PDB entry 8QAT | electron microscopy, 3.20 A resolution | chains C and D of the 4 polymer chains in the assembly

== Chain C ==
Name: FHF complex subunit HOOK-interacting protein 1B
Source organism: Homo sapiens
UniProtKB: Q8N612 (FHI1B_HUMAN); numbering as in UniProt (aligned over 1-972)
Chain sequence (972 residues; row label = number of the first residue in the row):
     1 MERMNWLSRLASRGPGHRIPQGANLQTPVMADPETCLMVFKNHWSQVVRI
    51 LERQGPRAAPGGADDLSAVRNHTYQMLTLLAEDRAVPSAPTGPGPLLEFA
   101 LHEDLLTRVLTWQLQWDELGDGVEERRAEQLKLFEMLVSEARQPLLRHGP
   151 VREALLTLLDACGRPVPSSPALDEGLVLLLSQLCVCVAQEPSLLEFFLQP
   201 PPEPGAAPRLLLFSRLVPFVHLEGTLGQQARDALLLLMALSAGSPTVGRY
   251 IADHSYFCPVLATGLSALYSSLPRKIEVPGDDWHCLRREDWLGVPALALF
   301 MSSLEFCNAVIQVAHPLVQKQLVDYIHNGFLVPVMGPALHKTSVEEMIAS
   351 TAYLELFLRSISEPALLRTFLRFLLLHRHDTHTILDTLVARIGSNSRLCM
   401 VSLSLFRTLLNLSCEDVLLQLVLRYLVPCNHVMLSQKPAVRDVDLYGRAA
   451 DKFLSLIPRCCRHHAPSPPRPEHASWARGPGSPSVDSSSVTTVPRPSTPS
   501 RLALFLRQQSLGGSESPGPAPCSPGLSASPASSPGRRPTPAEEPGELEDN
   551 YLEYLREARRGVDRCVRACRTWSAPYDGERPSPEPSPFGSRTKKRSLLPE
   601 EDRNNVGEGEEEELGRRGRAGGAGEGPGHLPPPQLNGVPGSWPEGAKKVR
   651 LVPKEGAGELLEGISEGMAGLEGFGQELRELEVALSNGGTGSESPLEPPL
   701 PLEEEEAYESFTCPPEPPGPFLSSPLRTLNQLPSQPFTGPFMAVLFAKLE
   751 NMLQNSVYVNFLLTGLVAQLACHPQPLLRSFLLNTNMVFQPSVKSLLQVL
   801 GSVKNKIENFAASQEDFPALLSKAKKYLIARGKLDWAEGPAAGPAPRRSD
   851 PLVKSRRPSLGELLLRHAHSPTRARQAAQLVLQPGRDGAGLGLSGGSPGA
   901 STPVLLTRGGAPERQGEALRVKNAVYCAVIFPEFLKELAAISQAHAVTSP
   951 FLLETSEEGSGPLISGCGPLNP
Not modelled in the structure: 1-31, 54-61, 466-544, 582-732, 836-913, 954-972
Construct notes: conflict Leu222 (Arg in Q8N612)
Swiss-Prot annotation at these positions:
  - modified residue (Phosphoserine): Ser467, Ser510, Ser523, Ser529, Ser533, Ser859, Ser897

== Chain D ==
Name: AKT-interacting protein
Source organism: Homo sapiens
UniProtKB: Q9H8T0 (AKTIP_HUMAN); numbering as in UniProt (aligned over 1-292)
Chain sequence (292 residues; each row starts with the number of its first residue):
     1 MNPFWSMSTSSVRKRSEGEEKTLTGDVKTSPPRTAPKKQLPSIPKNALPI
    51 TKPTSPAPAAQSTNGTHASYGPFYLEYSLLAEFTLVVKQKLPGVYVQPSY
   101 RSALMWFGVIFIRHGLYQDGVFKFTVYIPDNYPDGDCPRLVFDIPVFHPL
   151 VDPTSGELDVKRAFAKWRRNHNHIWQVLMYARRVFYKIDTASPLNPEAAV
   201 LYEKDIQLFKSKVVDSVKVCTARLFDQPKIEDPYAISFSPWNPSVHDEAR
   251 EKMLTQKKPEEQHNKSVHVAGLSWVKPGSVQPFSKEEKTVAT
Not modelled in the structure: 1-65, 288-292
Swiss-Prot annotation at these positions:
  - modified residue: Ser30 (Phosphoserine)
  - mutagenesis: Trp106 to Phe107 (Impairs interaction with FHIP1B, HOOK1, HOOK2 and HOOK3)

== How chain C and chain D interact ==
Pairs across the interface (60):
  Pro364(C) with Leu272(D), hydrophobic; Trp274(D)
  Leu367(C) with Leu272(D), hydrophobic
  Arg368(C) with Trp274(D); Phe283(D); Glu287(D), salt bridge
  Leu371(C) with Phe283(D)
  Arg372(C) with Phe283(D)
  Leu375(C) with Phe283(D), hydrophobic
  Leu412(C) with Ala270(D); Leu272(D)
  Ser413(C) with Gly271(D); Leu272(D), hydrogen bond (backbone-backbone)
  Cys414(C) with Leu272(D); Trp274(D), hydrophobic
  Glu415(C) with Leu272(D), hydrogen bond (backbone-backbone); Ser273(D), hydrogen bond; Val275(D)
  Asp416(C) with Trp274(D), hydrogen bond (side chain-backbone); Pro282(D); Phe283(D), hydrogen bond (side chain-backbone)
  Leu419(C) with Val280(D); Pro282(D)
  Gln420(C) with Pro282(D)
  Val427(C) with Val280(D), hydrophobic
  Leu445(C) with Ser78(D); Ala81(D), hydrophobic
  Tyr446(C) with Ser78(D); Glu82(D), hydrogen bond; Tyr132(D), hydrogen bond; Arg169(D); Asn170(D); His173(D), hydrogen bond
  Ala450(C) with Tyr74(D)
  Asp451(C) with His67(D); Tyr74(D), hydrogen bond
  Leu454(C) with Tyr70(D), hydrophobic; Tyr74(D)
  Arg462(C) with Thr66(D)
  Tyr551(C) with Tyr70(D), hydrophobic; Phe73(D), hydrophobic
  Leu555(C) with Phe73(D), hydrophobic; Tyr77(D)
  Ala568(C) with Gly271(D)
  Thr571(C) with Gly271(D); Ser273(D)
  Trp572(C) with Leu272(D)
  Ser573(C) with Val275(D)
  Gln943(C) with Phe73(D); Tyr77(D)
  Ala946(C) with Ala81(D)
  Val947(C) with Tyr77(D), hydrophobic; Leu80(D), hydrophobic; Thr84(D), hydrogen bond (backbone-side chain)
  Thr948(C) with Thr84(D)
  Pro950(C) with Thr84(D); Val87(D), hydrophobic; Lys88(D)
  Phe951(C) with Val87(D), hydrophobic; Pro259(D)
Interface residues without a listed pair, chain C (40 interface residues in all): Leu376, Gly447, Arg448, Arg564, Arg567, Arg570, Pro581, Lys936
Interface residues without a listed pair, chain D (34 interface residues in all): Leu85, Pro133, Asn172, Val269, Pro277, Gln281

== Overview ==
40 residues of chain C and 34 residues of chain D are in contact; the contacts include 10 hydrogen bonds and 1
salt bridge. Polar contacts include Arg368(C)-Glu287(D), Glu415(C)-Ser273(D) and Asp416(C)-Trp274(D). From
UniProt: 2 mutagenesis sites on chain D.
Here chain C is FHF complex subunit HOOK-interacting protein 1B and chain D is AKT-interacting protein, both
from Homo sapiens. Entry 8QAT (Cryo-EM structure of Fts-Hook3-FHIP1B at 3.2 A resolution) was determined by
electron microscopy.
